7ECV - chains F and M of the 12 polymer chains in the assembly; structure by electron microscopy, 3.43 A resolution.

Chain F:
Protein: CRISPR-associated protein Csy3
Source organism: Pseudomonas aeruginosa
Reference sequence: A0A659BSG0 (A0A659BSG0_PSEAI); residue numbers follow UniProt; this construct covers 1-342
Chain sequence (342 residues; numbered 1 to 342; the number before each row is that of its first residue):
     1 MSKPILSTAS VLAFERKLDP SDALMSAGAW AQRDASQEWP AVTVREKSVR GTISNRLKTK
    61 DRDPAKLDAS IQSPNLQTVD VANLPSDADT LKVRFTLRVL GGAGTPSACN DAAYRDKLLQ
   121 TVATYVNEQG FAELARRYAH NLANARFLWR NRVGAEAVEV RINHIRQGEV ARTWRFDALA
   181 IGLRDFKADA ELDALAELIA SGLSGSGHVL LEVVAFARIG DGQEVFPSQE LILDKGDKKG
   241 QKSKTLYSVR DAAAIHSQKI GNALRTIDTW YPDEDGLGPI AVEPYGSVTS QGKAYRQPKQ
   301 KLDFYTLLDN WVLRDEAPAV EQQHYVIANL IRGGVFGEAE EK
Unresolved in the structure: 1-4, 340-342

Chain M:
Molecule: 60-nt RNA strand
Source organism: Pseudomonas aeruginosa
Sequence (60 nucleotides; row label = number of the first residue in the row):
     1 CUAAGAAAUU CACGGCGGGC UUGAUGUCCG CGUCUACCUG GUUCACUGCC GUGUAGGCAG

Chain F / chain M interface:
Residue-residue contacts (42; chain F residue first):
  Ala13(F) - G17(M)  sugar contact
  Phe14(F) - G17(M)  hydrogen bond to the sugar
  Phe14(F) - G18(M)  phosphate contact
  Glu15(F) - G17(M)  phosphate contact
  Glu15(F) - G18(M)  phosphate contact
  Arg16(F) - G18(M)  salt bridge to the phosphate
  Arg16(F) - G19(M)  phosphate contact
  Val49(F) - U25(M)  sugar contact
  Val49(F) - U27(M)  phosphate contact
  Arg50(F) - U25(M)  hydrogen bond to the sugar
  Arg50(F) - G26(M)  hydrogen bond to the sugar
  Arg50(F) - U27(M)  hydrogen bond to the phosphate
  Gly51(F) - U25(M)  base contact
  Leu76(F) - U27(M)  base contact
  Gln77(F) - U25(M)  hydrogen bond to the base
  Val79(F) - U25(M)  base contact
  Ser107(F) - G17(M)  sugar contact
  Trp149(F) - C20(M)  base contact
  Arg150(F) - G23(M)  salt bridge to the phosphate
  Arg150(F) - A24(M)  salt bridge to the phosphate
  Ser228(F) - U22(M)  phosphate contact
  Gln229(F) - U21(M)  base contact
  Gln229(F) - U22(M)  hydrogen bond to the phosphate
  Gln229(F) - G23(M)  phosphate contact
  Glu230(F) - U21(M)  base contact
  Leu231(F) - U21(M)  base contact
  His256(F) - U21(M)  salt bridge to the phosphate
  Gln258(F) - G19(M)  sugar contact
  Gln258(F) - C20(M)  sugar contact
  Gln258(F) - U21(M)  hydrogen bond to the phosphate
  Lys259(F) - C20(M)  hydrogen bond to the base
  Lys259(F) - U22(M)  salt bridge to the phosphate
  Asn262(F) - C20(M)  hydrogen bond to the phosphate
  Arg265(F) - G19(M)  sugar contact
  Arg265(F) - C20(M)  salt bridge to the phosphate
  Thr289(F) - C20(M)  base contact
  Arg332(F) - G18(M)  hydrogen bond to the sugar
  Arg332(F) - G19(M)  sugar contact
  Gly334(F) - G17(M)  hydrogen bond to the sugar
  Gly334(F) - G18(M)  sugar contact
  Val335(F) - G17(M)  base contact
  Val335(F) - G18(M)  base contact
Interface residues without a listed pair, chain F (32 interface residues in all): Ser48, Thr52, Phe226, Glu283, Val288, Gly333

Overview:
32 residues of chain F face 11 of chain M across their interface; the contacts include 11 hydrogen bonds and 6
salt bridges. Among the polar pairs are Gln77(F)-U25(M), Lys259(F)-C20(M) and Phe14(F)-G17(M).
Here chain F is CRISPR-associated protein Csy3 and chain M is a 60-nt RNA strand, both from Pseudomonas
aeruginosa. Entry 7ECV (The Csy-AcrIF14 complex) was determined by electron microscopy together with 7DU0 and
7ECW from the same study.
